8BNR - chains A and B of the 8 polymer chains in the assembly; structure by electron microscopy, 10.30 A resolution (very low resolution: no residue pairs are listed; an interface is given only as per-side residue counts).

== Chain A (and B) ==
Molecule: 3-ketoacyl-CoA thiolase FadI
Organism: Escherichia coli K-12
Notes: EC 2.3.1.16; chain B of this document is another copy of the same molecule, construct and numbering; everything in this record applies to it too
UniProtKB: P76503 (FADI_ECOLI); residues 1-436 here = UniProt positions 1-436
Sequence (450 residues; numbered -13 to 436; the number before each row is that of its first residue; numbers below 1 keep their minus sign (Met-13 is residue -13)):
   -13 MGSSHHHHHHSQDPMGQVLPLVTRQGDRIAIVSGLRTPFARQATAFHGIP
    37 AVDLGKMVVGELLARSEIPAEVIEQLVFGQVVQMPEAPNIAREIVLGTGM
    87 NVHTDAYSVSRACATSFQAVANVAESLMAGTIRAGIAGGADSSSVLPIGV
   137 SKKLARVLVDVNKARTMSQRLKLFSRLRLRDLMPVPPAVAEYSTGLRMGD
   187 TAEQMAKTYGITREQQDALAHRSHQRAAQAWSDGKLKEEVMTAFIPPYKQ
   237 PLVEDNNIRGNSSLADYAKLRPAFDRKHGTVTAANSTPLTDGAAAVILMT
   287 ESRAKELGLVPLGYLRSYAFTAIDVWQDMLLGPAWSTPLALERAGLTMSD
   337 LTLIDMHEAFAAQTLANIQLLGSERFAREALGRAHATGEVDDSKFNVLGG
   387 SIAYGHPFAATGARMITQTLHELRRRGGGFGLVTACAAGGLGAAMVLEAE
Unresolved in the structure: -13 to 0
Construct notes: initiating methionine (-13); expression tag (-12 to 0)

== How chain A and chain B interact ==
At this resolution (10 A) residue pairs are not listed: 46 residues of chain A and 48 of chain B lie at the interface.

== In short ==
46 residues of chain A face 48 of chain B across their interface.
Both chains are 3-ketoacyl-CoA thiolase FadI (Escherichia coli K-12). Entry 8BNR (Escherichia coli anaerobic
fatty acid beta oxidation trifunctional enzyme (anEcTFE) octameric complex) was determined by electron
microscopy (same publication as 8BNU, 8BRJ, 6YSV and 6YSW).
